Entry 7DUG (X-ray diffraction, 3.75 A resolution); this record covers chains A and L of the 23 polymer chains in the assembly.

Chain A:
Molecule: 30S Ribosomal RNA rRNA
From: Thermus thermophilus HB8
Sequence (1522 nucleotides; each row starts with the number of its first residue; note: 42 numbers in that range are skipped by the numbering (no residue carries them; nothing is unmodelled there); a row labelled like 190A-190L holds insertion residues (190A, then the next letters in order); numbering starts at 0):
     0 UUUGUUGGAG AGUCUGAUCC UGGCUCAGGG UGAACGCUGG CGGCGUGCCU AAGACAUGCA
    60 AGUCGUGCGG G
    73 CCGCGGGGUU UU
    88 ACUCCG
    95 UGGUC
   101 AGCGGCGGAC GGGUGAGUAA CGCGUGGGU
  129A G
   130 ACCUACCCGG AAGAGGGGGA CAACCCGGGG AAACUCGGGC UAAUCCCCCA UGUGGACCCG
   190 C
190A-190L CCCUUGGGGUGU
   191 GUCCAAAGGG CUUU
   216 GCCCGCUUCC GGAUGGGCCC GCGUCCCAUC AGCUAGUUGG UGGGGUAAUG GCCCACCAAG
   276 GCGACGACGG GUAGCCGGUC UGAGAGGAUG GCCGGCCACA GGGGCACUGA GACACGGGCC
   336 CCACUCCUAC GGGAGGCAGC AGUUAGGAAU CUUCCGCAAU GGGCGCAAGC CUGACGGAGC
   396 GACGCCGCUU GGAGGAAGAA GCCCUUCGGG GUGUAAACUC CUGAA
   442 CCCGGGACGA AACCCCCGAC GA
   474 GGGGACUGAC GGUACCGGG
   494 GUAAUAGCGC CGGCCAACUC CGUGCCAGCA GCCGCGGUAA UACGGAGGGC GCGAGCGUUA
   554 CCCGGAUUCA CUGGGCGUAA AGGGCGUGUA GGCGGCCUGG GGCGUCCCAU GUGAAAGACC
   614 ACGGCUCAAC CGUGGGGGAG CGUGGGAUAC GCUCAGGCUA GACGGUGGGA GAGGGUGGUG
   674 GAAUUCCCGG AGUAGCGGUG AAAUGCGCAG AUACCGGGAG GAACGCCGAU GGCGAAGGCA
   734 GCCACCUGGU CCACCCGUGA CGCUGAGGCG CGAAAGCGUG GGGAGCAAAC CGGAUUAGAU
   794 ACCCGGGUAG UCCACGCCCU AAACGAUGCG CGCUAGGUCU CUGGGUCU
   848 CCUGGGGGCC GAAGCUAACG CGUUAAGCGC GCCGCCUGGG GAGUACGGCC GCAAGGCUGA
   908 AACUCAAAGG AAUUGACGGG GGCCCGCACA AGCGGUGGAG CAUGUGGUUU AAUUCGAAGX
   968 AACGCGAAGA ACCUUACCAG GCCUUGACAU GCUAGG
 1003A G
  1004 AACCCGGGUG AAAGCCUGGG GUGCCCC
1030A-1030D GCGA
  1031 GGGGAGCCCU AGCACAGGUG CUGCAUGGCC GUCGUCAGCU CGUGCCGUGA GGUGUUGGGU
  1091 UAAGUCCCGC AACGAGCGCA ACCCCCGCCG UUAGUUGCCA GCGGUUCGGC CGGGCACUCU
  1151 AACGGGACUG CCCGCGAAA
  1171 GCGGGAGGAA GGAGGGGACG ACGUCUGGUC AGCAUGGCCC UUACGGCCUG GGCGACACAC
  1231 GUGCUACAAU GCCCACUACA AAGCGAUGCC ACCCGGCAAC GGGGAGCUAA UCGCAAAAAG
  1291 GUGGGCCCAG UUCGGAUUGG GGUCUGCAAC CCGACCCCAU GAAGCCGGAA UCGCUAGUAA
  1351 UCGCGGAUCA G
 1361A C
  1362 CAUGCCGCGG UGAAUACGUU CCCGGGCCUU GUACACACXG CCXGUXACGC CAUGGGAGCG
  1422 GGCUCUACCC GAAGUCGCCG GG
  1446 AGCCUACGGG
  1459 CAGGCGCCGA GGGUAGGGCC CGUGACUGGG GCGAAGUCGU AACAAGGUAG CUGUACCGGA
  1519 AGGUGCGGCU GGAUCCACUC CUUUCU
Not modelled in the structure: 0-4, 1534-1538
Modified / non-standard residues: PSU (pseudouridine-5'-monophosphate) at position 516, 7MG (7N-methyl-8-hydroguanosine-5'-monophosphate) at position 527, M2G (N2-dimethylguanosine-5'-monophosphate) at position 966, 5MC (5-methylcytidine-5'-monophosphate) at position 967, 2MG (2N-methylguanosine-5'-monophosphate) at position 1207, 5MC (5-methylcytidine-5'-monophosphate) at position 1400, 4OC (4n,o2'-methylcytidine-5'-monophosphate) at position 1402, 5MC (5-methylcytidine-5'-monophosphate) at position 1404, 5MC (5-methylcytidine-5'-monophosphate) at position 1407, UR3 (3-methyluridine-5'-monophoshate) at position 1498, MA6 (6N-dimethyladenosine-5'-monophoshate) at position 1518, MA6 (6N-dimethyladenosine-5'-monophoshate) at position 1519, PSU (pseudouridine-5'-monophosphate) at position 1540, PSU (pseudouridine-5'-monophosphate) at position 1541
Bound ions: Mg2+ site 1: U5 (shared with 1 residue of chain H); Mg2+ site 2 near G21 (its only coordinating residue here); Mg2+ site 3 near G28 (its only coordinating residue here); Mg2+ site 4: G46, G394; Mg2+ site 5 near C48 (its only coordinating residue here); Mg2+ site 6: A59, U387; Mg2+ site 7 near G61 (its only coordinating residue here); Mg2+ site 8 near U98 (its only coordinating residue here); Mg2+ site 9: G107, G326; Mg2+ site 10: A109, G331; Mg2+ site 11 near G111 (its only coordinating residue here); Mg2+ site 12 near G117 (its only coordinating residue here); 90 more Mg2+ sites not listed
Residues lining bound ligands: HJR (N-[(1R,2R,3R,4S,5R)-4-[(2R,6S)-6-(aminomethyl)oxan-2-yl]oxy-5-azanyl-2-[(2R,4S,5R}-5-methyl-4-(methylamino)-5-oxidanyl-oxan-2-yl]oxy-3-oxidanyl-cyclohexyl]-1,1,1-tris(fluoranyl)methanesulfonamide): 5MC_1404, G1405, U1406, 5MC_1407, A1408, C1409, G1491, A1493, G1494, U1495, C1496, G1497

Chain L:
Name: 30S ribosomal protein S12
From: Thermus thermophilus HB8
UniProt: A0A3P4AU90 (A0A3P4AU90_THETH); residues 1-135 here = UniProt positions 1-135
Sequence (135 residues; row label = number of the first residue in the row):
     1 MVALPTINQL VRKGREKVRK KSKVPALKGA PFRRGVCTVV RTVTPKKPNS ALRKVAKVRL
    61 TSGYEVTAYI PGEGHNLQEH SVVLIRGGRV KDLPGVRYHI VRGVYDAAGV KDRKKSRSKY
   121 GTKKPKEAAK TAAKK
Not modelled in the structure: 1-4, 129-135
Modified / non-standard residues: Asp-92 ((3S)-3-(methylsulfanyl)-L-aspartic acid; 0TD)

Interface between chain A and chain L:
Contacting residue pairs (131; chain A residue first):
  U24(A) / Lys-23(L)  salt bridge to the phosphate
  A33(A) / Phe-32(L)  base contact
  C34(A) / Phe-32(L)  sugar contact
  G35(A) / Arg-117(L)  sugar contact
  G35(A) / Ser-118(L)  hydrogen bond to the sugar
  G35(A) / Gly-121(L)  sugar contact
  C36(A) / Arg-117(L)  hydrogen bond to the sugar
  C36(A) / Thr-122(L)  sugar contact
  C36(A) / Lys-123(L)  salt bridge to the phosphate
  C36(A) / Lys-124(L)  phosphate contact
  U37(A) / Lys-123(L)  salt bridge to the phosphate
  U37(A) / Lys-124(L)  hydrogen bond to the phosphate
  C241(A) / Arg-19(L)  hydrogen bond to the phosphate
  C242(A) / Arg-19(L)  salt bridge to the phosphate
  G302(A) / Lys-17(L)  salt bridge to the phosphate
  A303(A) / Lys-17(L)  phosphate contact
  G362(A) / Arg-33(L)  phosphate contact
  G362(A) / Arg-34(L)  salt bridge to the phosphate
  G362(A) / Thr-61(L)  phosphate contact
  A363(A) / Ala-30(L)  base contact
  A363(A) / Pro-31(L)  base contact
  A363(A) / Phe-32(L)  base contact
  A363(A) / Arg-33(L)  salt bridge to the phosphate
  A363(A) / Arg-34(L)  salt bridge to the phosphate
  A363(A) / Thr-61(L)  hydrogen bond to the phosphate
  G500(A) / Lys-124(L)  hydrogen bond to the phosphate
  C501(A) / Arg-117(L)  salt bridge to the phosphate
  C501(A) / Ser-118(L)  hydrogen bond to the phosphate
  C501(A) / Lys-124(L)  salt bridge to the phosphate
  G502(A) / Lys-115(L)  phosphate contact
  G502(A) / Ser-116(L)  phosphate contact
  G502(A) / Arg-117(L)  hydrogen bond to the phosphate
  G502(A) / Ser-118(L)  hydrogen bond to the phosphate
  C503(A) / Ser-116(L)  hydrogen bond to the phosphate
  C503(A) / Lys-119(L)  salt bridge to the phosphate
  C518(A) / Pro-48(L)  base contact
  C518(A) / Ser-50(L)  base contact
  C519(A) / Ser-50(L)  hydrogen bond to the phosphate
  C519(A) / Ala-51(L)  phosphate contact
  A520(A) / Ala-51(L)  phosphate contact
  A520(A) / Leu-52(L)  hydrogen bond to the phosphate
  A520(A) / Lys-54(L)  salt bridge to the phosphate
  A520(A) / Glu-73(L)  hydrogen bond to the sugar
  G521(A) / Ala-51(L)  base contact
  G521(A) / Leu-52(L)  phosphate contact
  G521(A) / Arg-53(L)  base contact
  G521(A) / Lys-54(L)  salt bridge to the phosphate
  G521(A) / Gly-72(L)  sugar contact
  G521(A) / Glu-73(L)  phosphate contact
  C522(A) / Asn-49(L)  base contact
  C522(A) / Arg-53(L)  base contact
  C522(A) / Tyr-69(L)  hydrogen bond to the phosphate
  C522(A) / Pro-71(L)  phosphate contact
  C522(A) / Gly-72(L)  hydrogen bond to the phosphate
  C522(A) / Tyr-120(L)  sugar contact
  A523(A) / Arg-53(L)  base contact
  A523(A) / Val-90(L)  base contact
  A523(A) / Lys-91(L)  base contact
  A523(A) / Asp-92(L)  base contact
  A523(A) / Lys-119(L)  salt bridge to the phosphate
  A523(A) / Tyr-120(L)  phosphate contact
  C526(A) / Lys-91(L)  salt bridge to the phosphate
  7MG_527(A) / Asn-49(L)  hydrogen bond to the base
  C528(A) / Asn-49(L)  base contact
  G529(A) / Asn-49(L)  base contact
  G529(A) / Ser-50(L)  hydrogen bond to the base
  G537(A) / Arg-113(L)  salt bridge to the phosphate
  G538(A) / Arg-113(L)  salt bridge to the phosphate
  G538(A) / Lys-114(L)  hydrogen bond to the phosphate
  G538(A) / Lys-115(L)  hydrogen bond to the phosphate
  A539(A) / Lys-114(L)  salt bridge to the phosphate
  A539(A) / Lys-115(L)  phosphate contact
  G540(A) / Lys-115(L)  base contact
  G541(A) / Lys-115(L)  base contact
  U551(A) / Arg-86(L)  sugar contact
  U552(A) / Pro-31(L)  hydrogen bond to the sugar
  U552(A) / Arg-86(L)  hydrogen bond to the sugar
  U552(A) / Gly-87(L)  sugar contact
  A553(A) / Val-24(L)  phosphate contact
  A553(A) / Gly-29(L)  hydrogen bond to the sugar
  A553(A) / Ala-30(L)  sugar contact
  A553(A) / Pro-31(L)  sugar contact
  A553(A) / Gly-88(L)  phosphate contact
  C554(A) / Ser-22(L)  hydrogen bond to the phosphate
  C555(A) / Lys-20(L)  phosphate contact
  C562(A) / Arg-15(L)  base contact
  C562(A) / Glu-16(L)  hydrogen bond to the sugar
  C562(A) / Lys-17(L)  sugar contact
  C562(A) / Val-18(L)  base contact
  A563(A) / Arg-15(L)  base contact
  C564(A) / Leu-10(L)  phosphate contact
  C564(A) / Arg-15(L)  salt bridge to the phosphate
  G567(A) / Pro-5(L)  base contact
  G567(A) / Arg-15(L)  hydrogen bond to the base
  G568(A) / Pro-5(L)  base contact
  G585(A) / Asn-8(L)  hydrogen bond to the sugar
  C879(A) / Thr-6(L)  base contact
  C879(A) / Asn-8(L)  phosphate contact
  C880(A) / Thr-6(L)  hydrogen bond to the phosphate
  C880(A) / Asn-8(L)  hydrogen bond to the phosphate
  C880(A) / Gln-9(L)  base contact
  C880(A) / Arg-12(L)  salt bridge to the phosphate
  G881(A) / Gln-9(L)  hydrogen bond to the base
  G881(A) / Arg-12(L)  salt bridge to the phosphate
  G881(A) / Lys-13(L)  salt bridge to the phosphate
  C882(A) / Gln-9(L)  base contact
  C882(A) / Lys-13(L)  salt bridge to the phosphate
  U884(A) / Arg-15(L)  base contact
  A908(A) / Lys-21(L)  hydrogen bond to the phosphate
  A909(A) / Lys-21(L)  salt bridge to the phosphate
  C910(A) / Arg-97(L)  salt bridge to the phosphate
  U911(A) / Arg-89(L)  salt bridge to the phosphate
  U911(A) / Gly-95(L)  phosphate contact
  U911(A) / Arg-97(L)  salt bridge to the phosphate
  C912(A) / Lys-46(L)  sugar contact
  C912(A) / Pro-94(L)  phosphate contact
  A913(A) / Lys-46(L)  phosphate contact
  A913(A) / Lys-91(L)  salt bridge to the phosphate
  C1411(A) / Lys-57(L)  hydrogen bond to the phosphate
  C1412(A) / Lys-57(L)  salt bridge to the phosphate
  A1413(A) / Glu-65(L)  phosphate contact
  C1490(A) / Lys-46(L)  phosphate contact
  C1490(A) / Pro-94(L)  sugar contact
  G1491(A) / Thr-44(L)  sugar contact
  G1491(A) / Pro-45(L)  phosphate contact
  G1491(A) / Lys-46(L)  salt bridge to the phosphate
  G1491(A) / Lys-47(L)  phosphate contact
  A1492(A) / Pro-45(L)  phosphate contact
  A1492(A) / Lys-46(L)  phosphate contact
  A1492(A) / Lys-47(L)  hydrogen bond to the phosphate
  A1492(A) / Ser-50(L)  base contact
Interface residues without a listed pair, chain A (64 interface residues in all): A32, C504, G524, C525, C883
Interface residues without a listed pair, chain L (69 interface residues in all): Ile-7, Pro-25, Leu-84, Val-101, Gly-103, Tyr-105

Summary:
64 residues of chain A and 69 residues of chain L are in contact, with 32 hydrogen bonds and 30 salt bridges.
Polar pairs include 7MG_527(A)/Asn-49(L), G529(A)/Ser-50(L) and G567(A)/Arg-15(L). Bound to chain A: compound
HJR. The Mg2+ site 4 is built by G46(A) and G394(A).
Chain A is 30S Ribosomal RNA rRNA and chain L is 30S ribosomal protein S12, both from Thermus thermophilus
HB8; the structure, Crystal structure of the Thermus thermophilus (HB8) 30S ribosomal subunit with mRNA and
cognate transfer RNA ..., was determined by X-ray diffraction.
